PDB entry 8DWH | electron microscopy, 3.25 A resolution | chains C and D of the 4 polymer chains in the assembly

# Chain C
Name: Guanine nucleotide-binding protein G(I)/G(S)/G(T) subunit beta-1
Source organism: Homo sapiens
Reference sequence: P62873 (GBB1_HUMAN); residue numbers follow UniProt; this construct covers 2-340
Sequence (345 residues; row label = number of the first residue in the row; numbers below 1 keep their minus sign (Gly-4 is residue -4)):
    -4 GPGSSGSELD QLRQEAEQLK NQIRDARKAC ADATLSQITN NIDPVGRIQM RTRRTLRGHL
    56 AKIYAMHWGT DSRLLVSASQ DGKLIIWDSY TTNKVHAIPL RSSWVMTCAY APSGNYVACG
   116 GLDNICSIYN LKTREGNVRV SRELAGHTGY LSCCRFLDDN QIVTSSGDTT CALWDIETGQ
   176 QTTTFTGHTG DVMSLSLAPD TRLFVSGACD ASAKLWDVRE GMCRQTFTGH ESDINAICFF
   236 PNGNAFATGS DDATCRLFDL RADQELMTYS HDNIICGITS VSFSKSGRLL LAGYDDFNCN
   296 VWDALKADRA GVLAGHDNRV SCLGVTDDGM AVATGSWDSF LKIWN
Disordered / not traced: -4 to 2
Sequence notes: expression tag (-4 to 1)
Curated features (UniProtKB/Swiss-Prot):
  - modified residue: Ser2 (N-acetylserine), His266 (Phosphohistidine)

# Chain D
Name: Guanine nucleotide-binding protein G(I)/G(S)/G(O) subunit gamma-2
Source organism: Homo sapiens
Reference sequence: P59768 (GBG2_HUMAN); residues 1-71 here = UniProt positions 1-71
Sequence (71 residues; each row starts with the number of its first residue):
     1 MASNNTASIA QARKLVEQLK MEANIDRIKV SKAAADLMAY CEAHAKEDPL LTPVPASENP
    61 FREKKFFCAI L
Disordered / not traced: 1-10, 62-71
Curated features (UniProtKB/Swiss-Prot):
  - modified residue: Ala2 (N-acetylalanine), Cys68 (Cysteine methyl ester)
  - lipidation: Cys68 (S-geranylgeranyl cysteine)

# How chain C and chain D interact
Contacting residue pairs (66):
  Ala11(C) with Val16(D), hydrophobic
  Gln17(C) with Ala23(D)
  Ile18(C) with Leu19(D), hydrophobic; Ala23(D), hydrophobic; Arg27(D)
  Ala21(C) with Arg27(D)
  Arg22(C) with Arg27(D)
  Cys25(C) with Arg27(D); Ile28(D); Lys29(D); Val30(D), hydrogen bond (backbone-backbone)
  Asp27(C) with Lys29(D); Val30(D); Ser31(D), hydrogen bond
  Ala28(C) with Val30(D)
  Leu30(C) with Ala34(D), hydrophobic
  Ile33(C) with Ser31(D); Ala34(D), hydrophobic; Met38(D)
  Thr34(C) with Met38(D), hydrogen bond
  Ile37(C) with Met38(D), hydrophobic
  Val40(C) with Leu51(D), hydrophobic
  Met45(C) with Leu50(D), hydrophobic
  Arg48(C) with Phe61(D)
  Arg49(C) with Pro60(D); Phe61(D)
  Ser84(C) with Phe61(D)
  Tyr85(C) with Pro60(D), hydrophobic
  Cys218(C) with Gln18(D), hydrogen bond (backbone-side chain)
  Arg219(C) with Glu22(D)
  Gln220(C) with Glu22(D); Ile25(D)
  Thr221(C) with Glu22(D), hydrogen bond (backbone-side chain)
  Phe235(C) with Tyr40(D), hydrophobic
  Pro236(C) with Tyr40(D)
  Leu252(C) with Leu37(D), hydrophobic
  Asp254(C) with Ala33(D)
  Arg256(C) with Arg27(D); Ile28(D), hydrogen bond (backbone-backbone); Asp36(D), salt bridge
  Ala257(C) with Arg27(D); Ile28(D)
  Asp258(C) with Arg27(D), salt bridge
  Gln259(C) with Val30(D)
  Leu261(C) with Val30(D), hydrophobic
  Ser279(C) with Asp48(D); Leu50(D)
  Lys280(C) with Tyr40(D); Glu47(D), salt bridge
  Ser281(C) with Tyr40(D); Cys41(D), hydrogen bond (backbone-side chain); His44(D); Asp48(D), hydrogen bond
  Gly282(C) with Cys41(D), hydrogen bond (backbone-side chain)
  Arg283(C) with Cys41(D)
  Leu300(C) with Cys41(D), hydrophobic
  Asp323(C) with Pro49(D)
  Gly324(C) with Pro49(D); Leu50(D), hydrogen bond (backbone-backbone)
  Met325(C) with Pro49(D), hydrophobic; Asn59(D); Pro60(D)
  Ala326(C) with Phe61(D), hydrophobic
  Val327(C) with Leu50(D), hydrophobic
  Ile338(C) with Phe61(D), hydrophobic
  Asn340(C) with Phe61(D)
Also at the interface, not in a pair above, chain C (53 interface residues in all): Leu7, Ala24, Ala26, Ile43, Trp63, Asn237, Ala240, Leu284, Val320
Also at the interface, not in a pair above, chain D (29 interface residues in all): Asp26, Lys32

# Overview
53 residues of chain C and 29 residues of chain D are in contact; the contacts include 10 hydrogen bonds and 3
salt bridges. Polar contacts include Arg256(C)-Asp36(D), Asp258(C)-Arg27(D) and Lys280(C)-Glu47(D).
Here chain C is Guanine nucleotide-binding protein G(I)/G(S)/G(T) subunit beta-1 and chain D is Guanine
nucleotide-binding protein G(I)/G(S)/G(O) subunit gamma-2, both from Homo sapiens. Entry 8DWH (CryoEM
structure of Gq-coupled MRGPRX1 with ligand Compound-16) was determined by electron microscopy, deposited
together with 8DWC and 8DWG.
